7JYR - chain A; structure by X-ray diffraction, 2.32 A resolution.

Chain A:
Protein: ALK tyrosine kinase receptor
Organism: Homo sapiens
Notes: EC 2.7.10.1
UniProt: Q9UM73 (ALK_HUMAN); residue numbers follow UniProt; this construct covers 1090-1406
Chain sequence (322 residues; row label = number of the first residue in the row):
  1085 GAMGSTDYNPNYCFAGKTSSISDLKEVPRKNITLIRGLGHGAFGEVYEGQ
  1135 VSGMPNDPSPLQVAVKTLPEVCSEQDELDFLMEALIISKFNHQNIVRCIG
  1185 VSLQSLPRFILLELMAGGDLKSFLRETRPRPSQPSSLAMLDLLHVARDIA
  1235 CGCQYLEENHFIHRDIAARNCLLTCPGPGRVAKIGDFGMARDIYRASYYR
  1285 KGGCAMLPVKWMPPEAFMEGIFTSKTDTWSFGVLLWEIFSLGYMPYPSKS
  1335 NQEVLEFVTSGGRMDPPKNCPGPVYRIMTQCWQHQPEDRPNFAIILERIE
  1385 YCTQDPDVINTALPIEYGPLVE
Disordered / not traced: 1085-1094, 1137-1143, 1216-1219, 1279-1285, 1400-1406
Construct notes: expression tag (1085-1089)
Swiss-Prot annotation at these positions:
  - active site: D1249 (Proton acceptor)
  - binding site (ATP): H1124, K1150, E1197 to M1199, D1270
  - modified residue (Phosphotyrosine): Y1092, Y1096, Y1131, Y1278
  - natural variant: D1091 (D1091N: In NBLST3), G1128 (G1128A: In NBLST3), T1151 (T1151M: In NBLST3), M1166 (M1166R: In NBLST3), I1171 (I1171N: In NBLST3), F1174 (F1174C: In NBLST3; F1174I: In NBLST3; F1174L: In NBLST3; F1174V: In NBLST3), R1192 (R1192P: In NBLST3), A1234 (A1234T: In NBLST3), F1245 (F1245C: In NBLST3; F1245V: In NBLST3), I1250 (I1250T: In NBLST3), R1275 (R1275L: Observed in neuroblastoma; R1275Q: In NBLST3), Y1278 (Y1278S: In NBLST3)

Overview:
Curated annotation (UniProt) lists active-site residue D1249 and 6 ATP-binding residues.
Chain A is ALK tyrosine kinase receptor (Homo sapiens); the structure, hALK in complex with
1-[(1R,2R)-1-(2,4-difluorophenyl)-2-[2-(5-methyl-1H-pyrazol-3-yl)-4-(trifluoromethyl)phenoxy]cyclopropyl]methanamine,
was determined by X-ray diffraction together with 7JY4, 7JYS and 7JYT from the same study.
